Entry 3KSA (X-ray diffraction, 3.30 A resolution); this record covers chains C and F of the 8 polymer chains in the assembly.

[Chain C]
Name: DNA topoisomerase 4 subunit B
Source organism: Streptococcus pneumoniae
Notes: EC 5.99.1.-
UniProt: Q59961 (PARE_STRPN); numbering as in UniProt (aligned over 404-647)
Amino-acid sequence (268 residues; numbered 380 to 647; the number before each row is that of its first residue):
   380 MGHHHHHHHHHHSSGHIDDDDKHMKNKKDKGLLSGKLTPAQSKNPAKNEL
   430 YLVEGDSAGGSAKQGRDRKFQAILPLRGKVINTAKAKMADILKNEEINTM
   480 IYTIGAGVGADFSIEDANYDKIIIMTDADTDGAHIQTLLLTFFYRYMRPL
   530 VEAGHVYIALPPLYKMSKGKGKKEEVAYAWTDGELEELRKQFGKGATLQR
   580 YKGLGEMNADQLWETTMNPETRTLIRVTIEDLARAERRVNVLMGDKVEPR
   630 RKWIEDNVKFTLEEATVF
Unresolved in the structure: 380-414, 488-489, 495, 548-550, 641-647
Construct notes: initiating methionine (380); expression tag (381-403)
Ion coordination: Mg2+: Glu-433, Asp-506
Curated features (UniProtKB/Swiss-Prot):
  - binding site (Mg(2+)): Glu-433, Asp-506, Asp-508
  - site (Interaction with DNA): Lys-458, Asn-461, His-513, Arg-629
Reported in the primary citation:
  - Mg2+ coordination: Glu-433, Asp-506

[Chain F]
Molecule: 19-nt DNA strand
Sequence (19 nucleotides; each row starts with the number of its first residue):
     1 AGTCATTCATGACCTTGGT
Unresolved in the structure: 12-19

[Interface between chain C and chain F]
Pairs across the interface (15):
  Lys-458(C) / DT6(F)  sugar contact
  Lys-458(C) / DT7(F)  sugar contact
  Val-459(C) / DT7(F)  sugar contact
  Ile-460(C) / DT6(F)  phosphate contact
  Ile-460(C) / DT7(F)  phosphate contact
  Asn-461(C) / DT7(F)  hydrogen bond to the phosphate
  Asn-461(C) / DC8(F)  hydrogen bond to the phosphate
  Lys-464(C) / DC8(F)  salt bridge to the phosphate
  Lys-464(C) / DA9(F)  salt bridge to the phosphate
  His-513(C) / DT7(F)  hydrogen bond to the phosphate
  His-513(C) / DC8(F)  salt bridge to the phosphate
  Val-626(C) / DA9(F)  phosphate contact
  Val-626(C) / DT10(F)  phosphate contact
  Arg-629(C) / DA9(F)  salt bridge to the phosphate
  Arg-630(C) / DT10(F)  salt bridge to the phosphate
Also at the interface, not in a pair above, chain C (12 interface residues in all): Arg-456, Leu-517, Met-622
Also at the interface, not in a pair above, chain F (6 interface residues in all): DA5

[In short]
12 residues of chain C face 6 of chain F across their interface, with 3 hydrogen bonds and 5 salt bridges.
Polar contacts include Asn-461(C)/DT7(F), Asn-461(C)/DC8(F) and His-513(C)/DT7(F). Glu-433(C) and Asp-506(C)
coordinate Mg2+. UniProt lists 3 Mg2+-binding residues on chain C. The paper reports Mg2+ coordination by
Glu-433(C) and Asp-506(C).
Here chain C is DNA topoisomerase 4 subunit B (Streptococcus pneumoniae) and chain F is a 19-nt DNA strand.
Entry 3KSA (Detailed structural insight into the DNA cleavage complex of type IIA topoisomerases (cleaved
form)) was determined by X-ray diffraction together with 3KSB, 3LTN and 3K9F from the same study.
